PDB entry 8UFI | electron microscopy, 3.10 A resolution | chains A and C of the 4 polymer chains in the assembly

[Chain A]
Name: Rod cGMP-specific 3', 5'-cyclic phosphodiesterase subunit alpha
Organism: Bos taurus
Notes: EC 3.1.4.35
Reference sequence: P11541 (PDE6A_BOVIN); residue numbers follow UniProt; this construct covers 1-859
Amino-acid sequence (859 residues; row label = number of the first residue in the row):
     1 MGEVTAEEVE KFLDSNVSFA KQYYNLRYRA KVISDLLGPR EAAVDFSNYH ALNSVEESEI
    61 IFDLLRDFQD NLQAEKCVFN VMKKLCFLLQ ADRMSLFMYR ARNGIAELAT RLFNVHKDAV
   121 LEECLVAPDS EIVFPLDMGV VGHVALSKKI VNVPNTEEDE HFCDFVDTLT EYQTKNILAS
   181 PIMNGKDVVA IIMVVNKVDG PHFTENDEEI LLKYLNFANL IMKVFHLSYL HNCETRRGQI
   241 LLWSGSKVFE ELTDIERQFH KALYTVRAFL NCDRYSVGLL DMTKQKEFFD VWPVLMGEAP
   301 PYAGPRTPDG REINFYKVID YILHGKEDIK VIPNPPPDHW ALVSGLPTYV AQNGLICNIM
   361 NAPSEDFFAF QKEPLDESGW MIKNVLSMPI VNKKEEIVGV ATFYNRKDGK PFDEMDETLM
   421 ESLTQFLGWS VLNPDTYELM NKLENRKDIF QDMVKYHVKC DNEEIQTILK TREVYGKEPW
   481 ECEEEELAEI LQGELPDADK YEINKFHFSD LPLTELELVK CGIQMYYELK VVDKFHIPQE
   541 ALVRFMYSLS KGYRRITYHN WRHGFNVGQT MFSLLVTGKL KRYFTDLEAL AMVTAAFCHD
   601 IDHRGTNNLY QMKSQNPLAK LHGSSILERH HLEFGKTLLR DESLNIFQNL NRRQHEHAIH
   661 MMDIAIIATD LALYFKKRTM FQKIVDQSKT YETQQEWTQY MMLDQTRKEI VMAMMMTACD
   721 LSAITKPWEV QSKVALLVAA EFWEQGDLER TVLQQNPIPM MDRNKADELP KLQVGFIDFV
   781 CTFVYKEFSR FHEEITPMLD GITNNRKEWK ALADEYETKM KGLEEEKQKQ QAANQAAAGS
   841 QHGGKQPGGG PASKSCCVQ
Unresolved in the structure: 1-6, 823-859
Ion coordination: Zn2+: His-563, His-599, Asp-600, Asp-720; Mg2+ near Asp-600 (its only coordinating residue here)
Ligand contacts: cyclic guanosine monophosphate (PCG): Arg-93, Met-94, Ser-95, Phe-97, Phe-113, Asn-114, Phe-134, Gly-139, Val-140, Val-141, His-161, Phe-162, Cys-163, Val-166, Asp-167, Thr-170, Tyr-172, Thr-174, Met-193, Val-195
UniProt features mapped onto this chain:
  - active site: His-559 (Proton donor)
  - binding site (a divalent metal cation): His-563, His-599, Asp-600, Asp-720
  - modified residue: Gly-2 (N-acetylglycine), Cys-856 (Cysteine methyl ester)
  - lipidation: Cys-856 (S-farnesyl cysteine)

[Chain C]
Name: Retinal rod rhodopsin-sensitive cGMP 3', 5'-cyclic phosphodiesterase subunit gamma
Organism: Bos taurus
Notes: EC 3.1.4.35
Reference sequence: P04972 (CNRG_BOVIN); residues 1-87 here = UniProt positions 1-87
Amino-acid sequence (87 residues; numbered 1 to 87; the number before each row is that of its first residue):
     1 MNLEPPKAEI RSATRVMGGP VTPRKGPPKF KQRQTRQFKS KPPKKGVQGF GDDIPGMEGL
    61 GTDITVICPW EAFNHLELHE LAQYGII
Unresolved in the structure: 1-11, 39-50, 62-76, 87
UniProt features mapped onto this chain:
  - modified residue: Met-1 (N-acetylmethionine)

[How chain A and chain C interact]
Contacting residue pairs - 68 pairs, chain A then chain C:
  Asn-103(A) / Lys-29(C)
  Asn-103(A) / Phe-30(C)
  Asn-103(A) / Lys-31(C)
  Gly-104(A) / Lys-31(C)
  Ile-105(A) / Lys-29(C)
  Phe-113(A) / Ala-13(C)
  Phe-113(A) / Thr-14(C)
  Asn-114(A) / Ala-13(C)
  Glu-123(A) / Ala-13(C)
  Val-126(A) / Thr-14(C)
  Pro-128(A) / Pro-20(C)
  Asp-129(A) / Met-17(C)
  Asp-129(A) / Gly-18(C)
  Asp-129(A) / Gly-19(C)  hydrogen bond (backbone-backbone)
  Asp-129(A) / Pro-20(C)
  Ser-130(A) / Thr-14(C)  hydrogen bond (backbone-side chain)
  Ser-130(A) / Val-16(C)  hydrogen bond (side chain-backbone)
  Glu-131(A) / Pro-20(C)
  Glu-131(A) / Val-21(C)  hydrogen bond (backbone-backbone)
  Ile-132(A) / Thr-14(C)
  Ile-132(A) / Val-21(C)
  Val-133(A) / Val-21(C)  hydrogen bond (backbone-backbone)
  Val-133(A) / Thr-22(C)
  Val-133(A) / Pro-23(C)
  Phe-134(A) / Pro-23(C)  hydrophobic
  Asp-137(A) / Arg-24(C)  salt bridge
  Met-138(A) / Pro-23(C)  hydrophobic
  Met-138(A) / Arg-24(C)
  Phe-165(A) / Val-21(C)  hydrophobic
  Phe-165(A) / Pro-23(C)  hydrophobic
  Leu-169(A) / Arg-15(C)
  Leu-169(A) / Val-16(C)  hydrophobic
  Thr-170(A) / Thr-14(C)
  Tyr-349(A) / Phe-30(C)  hydrophobic
  Gly-354(A) / Arg-33(C)
  Leu-355(A) / Lys-31(C)
  Leu-355(A) / Gln-32(C)
  Ile-356(A) / Phe-30(C)
  Ile-356(A) / Lys-31(C)  hydrogen bond (backbone-backbone)
  Cys-357(A) / Phe-30(C)  hydrophobic
  Ile-359(A) / Phe-30(C)  hydrophobic
  Met-360(A) / Pro-20(C)  hydrophobic
  Asn-361(A) / Pro-20(C)  hydrogen bond (side chain-backbone)
  Glu-365(A) / Lys-25(C)  salt bridge
  Asp-366(A) / Lys-25(C)  salt bridge
  Phe-367(A) / Pro-28(C)
  Phe-368(A) / Phe-30(C)  hydrophobic
  Val-391(A) / Arg-33(C)
  Glu-395(A) / Arg-33(C)  salt bridge
  Glu-417(A) / Lys-31(C)  salt bridge
  Glu-421(A) / Gln-34(C)  hydrogen bond (side chain-backbone)
  Gln-425(A) / Gln-34(C)  hydrogen bond (side chain-backbone)
  Gln-425(A) / Phe-38(C)
  Trp-429(A) / Phe-38(C)  hydrophobic
  Asn-607(A) / Gly-85(C)  hydrogen bond (side chain-backbone)
  Leu-609(A) / Gly-85(C)
  Leu-671(A) / Ile-86(C)  hydrophobic
  Ala-672(A) / Ile-86(C)  hydrophobic
  Phe-675(A) / Leu-81(C)  hydrophobic
  Ile-758(A) / Ala-82(C)
  Ile-758(A) / Gln-83(C)
  Met-760(A) / Gln-83(C)
  Met-760(A) / Tyr-84(C)  hydrophobic
  Met-760(A) / Gly-85(C)
  Leu-772(A) / Tyr-84(C)
  Gly-775(A) / Tyr-84(C)
  Phe-776(A) / Tyr-84(C)
  Phe-779(A) / Tyr-84(C)  hydrophobic
Other interface residues (no listed pair), chain A (54 interface residues in all): Thr-110, Cys-124, Pro-135, Glu-171, Asn-358, Pro-759
Other interface residues (no listed pair), chain C (31 interface residues in all): Ser-12, Thr-35, Glu-77, Glu-80

[Overview]
54 residues of chain A face 31 of chain C across their interface, with 10 hydrogen bonds and 5 salt bridges.
Among the polar pairs are Asp-137(A)/Arg-24(C), Glu-365(A)/Lys-25(C) and Asp-366(A)/Lys-25(C). Chain A binds
cyclic guanosine monophosphate.
Here chain A is Rod cGMP-specific 3', 5'-cyclic phosphodiesterase subunit alpha and chain C is Retinal rod
rhodopsin-sensitive cGMP 3', 5'-cyclic phosphodiesterase subunit gamma, both from Bos taurus. Entry 8UFI
(Cryo-EM structure of bovine phosphodiesterase 6) was determined by electron microscopy, deposited together
with 8UGB, 8UGS and 8ULG.
